Entry 6SE0 (electron microscopy, 3.80 A resolution); this record covers chains C and J of the 10 polymer chains in the assembly.

== Chain C ==
Name: Histone H2A type 2-A
Organism: Homo sapiens
UniProt: Q6FI13 (H2A2A_HUMAN); residues 1-129 here correspond to UniProt positions 2-130 (UniProt number = residue number + 1)
Sequence (129 residues; numbered 1 to 129; the number before each row is that of its first residue):
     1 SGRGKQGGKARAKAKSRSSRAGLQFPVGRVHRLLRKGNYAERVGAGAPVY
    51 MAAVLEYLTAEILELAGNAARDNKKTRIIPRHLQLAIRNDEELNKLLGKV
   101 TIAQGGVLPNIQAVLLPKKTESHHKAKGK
Disordered / not traced: 1-9, 120-129

== Chain J ==
Molecule: 145-nt DNA strand
Organism: synthetic construct
Sequence (145 nucleotides; numbered -72 to 72; the number before each row is that of its first residue; numbers below 1 keep their minus sign (DA-72 is residue -72)):
   -72 ATCGATGTATATATCTGACACGTGCCTGGAGACTAGGGAGTAATCCCCTT
   -22 GGCGGTTAAAACGCGGGGGACAGCGCGTACGTGCGTTTAAGCGGTGCTAG
    28 AGCTGTCTACGACCAATTGAGCGGCCTCGGCACCGGGATTCTGAT

== Interface between chain C and chain J ==
Residue-residue contacts - 16 pairs, chain C then chain J:
  Arg11(C) - DA43(J)  base contact
  Arg11(C) - DT44(J)  hydrogen bond to the sugar
  Arg29(C) - DG48(J)  hydrogen bond to the phosphate
  Arg29(C) - DC49(J)  salt bridge to the phosphate
  Arg42(C) - DC37(J)  base contact
  Arg42(C) - DG38(J)  hydrogen bond to the sugar
  Arg42(C) - DA39(J)  phosphate contact
  Val43(C) - DG38(J)  phosphate contact
  Val43(C) - DA39(J)  hydrogen bond to the phosphate
  Gly44(C) - DG38(J)  phosphate contact
  Ala45(C) - DG38(J)  hydrogen bond to the phosphate
  Lys75(C) - DC58(J)  phosphate contact
  Thr76(C) - DG57(J)  sugar contact
  Thr76(C) - DC58(J)  hydrogen bond to the phosphate
  Arg77(C) - DG57(J)  sugar contact
  Arg77(C) - DC58(J)  hydrogen bond to the phosphate
Interface residues without a listed pair, chain C (12 interface residues in all): Lys13, Pro26, Glu41
Interface residues without a listed pair, chain J (11 interface residues in all): DG46, DA59

== In short ==
The interface between chain C and chain J involves 12 residues on one side and 11 on the other; the contacts
include 7 hydrogen bonds and 1 salt bridge. Polar contacts include Arg11(C)-DT44(J), Arg42(C)-DG38(J) and
Arg29(C)-DG48(J).
Here chain C is Histone H2A type 2-A (Homo sapiens) and chain J is a 145-nt DNA strand (synthetic construct).
Entry 6SE0 (Class 1 : CENP-A nucleosome) was determined by electron microscopy (same publication as 6SE6,
6SEE, 6SEF and 6SEG).
